9ITK - chains T and V of the 26 polymer chains in the assembly; structure by electron microscopy, 2.89 A resolution.

# Chain T
Name: ATP synthase subunit a
Source organism: Chloroflexus aurantiacus J-10-fl
Reference sequence: A9WGT0 (A9WGT0_CHLAA); residue numbers follow UniProt; this construct covers 1-312
Chain sequence (312 residues; row label = number of the first residue in the row):
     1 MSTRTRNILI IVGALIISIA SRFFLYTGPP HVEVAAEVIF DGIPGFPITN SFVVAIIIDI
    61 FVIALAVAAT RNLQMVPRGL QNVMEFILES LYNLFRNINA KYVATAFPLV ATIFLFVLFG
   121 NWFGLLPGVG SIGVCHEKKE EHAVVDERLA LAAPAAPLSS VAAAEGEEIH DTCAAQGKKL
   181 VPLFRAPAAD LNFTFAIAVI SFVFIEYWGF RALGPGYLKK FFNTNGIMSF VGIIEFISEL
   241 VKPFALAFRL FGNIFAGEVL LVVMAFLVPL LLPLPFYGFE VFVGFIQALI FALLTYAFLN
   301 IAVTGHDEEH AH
Unresolved in the structure: 1-30, 136-176, 305-312

# Chain V
Name: ATP synthase subunit b
Source organism: Chloroflexus aurantiacus J-10-fl
Reference sequence: A9WGS8 (ATPF_CHLAA); residues 1-164 here = UniProt positions 1-164
Chain sequence (164 residues; each row starts with the number of its first residue):
     1 MEALGINPTL FIAQLINFLL LIFILRALLY RPVMNLLNER TRRIEESVRD AEKVREQLAN
    61 ARRDYEAEIA RARQEAAKIV AQAQERAKQQ EAEIIAQARR EAERLKEEAR AQAEQERIRM
   121 LSEAKSQIAD LVTLTASRVL GAELQARGHD ALIAESLAAL DRRN
Unresolved in the structure: 1-4, 159-164

# How chain T and chain V interact
Contacting residue pairs - 44 pairs, chain T then chain V:
  Glu37(T) - Gly5(V)  hydrogen bond (side chain-backbone)
  Phe46(T) - Thr9(V)
  Thr49(T) - Leu10(V)
  Ser51(T) - Gln14(V)  hydrogen bond
  Phe52(T) - Ala13(V)
  Phe52(T) - Gln14(V)
  Phe52(T) - Asn17(V)
  Ala55(T) - Gln14(V)
  Ile56(T) - Asn17(V)
  Asp59(T) - Leu21(V)
  Val62(T) - Leu25(V)  hydrophobic
  Ile63(T) - Ile24(V)  hydrophobic
  Ala66(T) - Leu29(V)
  Val67(T) - Leu28(V)  hydrophobic
  Thr70(T) - Leu28(V)  hydrogen bond (side chain-backbone)
  Thr70(T) - Leu29(V)
  Met75(T) - Leu36(V)  hydrophobic
  Met75(T) - Glu39(V)
  Met84(T) - Leu29(V)  hydrophobic
  Glu85(T) - Val33(V)
  Glu85(T) - Arg40(V)  salt bridge
  Leu88(T) - Tyr30(V)  hydrophobic
  Tyr92(T) - Leu37(V)  hydrophobic
  Ala104(T) - Met34(V)  hydrophobic
  Pro108(T) - Arg26(V)
  Pro108(T) - Tyr30(V)
  Ala111(T) - Tyr30(V)  hydrogen bond (backbone-side chain)
  Thr112(T) - Ile22(V)
  Thr112(T) - Tyr30(V)  hydrogen bond (backbone-side chain)
  Ile113(T) - Phe18(V)  hydrophobic
  Phe116(T) - Phe18(V)  hydrophobic
  Phe116(T) - Leu21(V)  hydrophobic
  Asn192(T) - Leu10(V)
  Phe193(T) - Gln14(V)
  Phe195(T) - Ile6(V)  hydrophobic
  Phe195(T) - Phe11(V)
  Ala196(T) - Phe11(V)  hydrophobic
  Ala196(T) - Gln14(V)
  Ala196(T) - Leu15(V)
  Ile197(T) - Phe18(V)  hydrophobic
  Val199(T) - Phe11(V)  hydrophobic
  Ile200(T) - Leu15(V)  hydrophobic
  Ile200(T) - Phe18(V)  hydrophobic
  Ile200(T) - Leu19(V)  hydrophobic
Also at the interface, not in a pair above, chain T (34 interface residues in all): Ala69, Phe107, Leu109

# Overview
34 residues of chain T and 25 residues of chain V are in contact; the contacts include 5 hydrogen bonds and 1
salt bridge. Among the polar pairs are Glu85(T)-Arg40(V), Glu37(T)-Gly5(V) and Ser51(T)-Gln14(V).
Here chain T is ATP synthase subunit a and chain V is ATP synthase subunit b, both from Chloroflexus
aurantiacus J-10-fl. Entry 9ITK (Chloroflexus aurantiacus ATP synthase, state 2) was determined by electron
microscopy, deposited together with 9ITJ, 9ITL, 9ITM, 9ITN, 9ITO, 9ITP and 11 further entries.
